Entry 9BTH (electron microscopy, 4.20 A resolution (low resolution: residue-level contacts below are approximate; hydrogen-bond / salt-bridge calls are withheld)); this record covers chains H and F of the 8 polymer chains in the assembly.

== Chain H ==
Protein: Heavy
Source organism: Macaca mulatta
Sequence (244 residues; numbered 1 to 225 plus 19 insertion-coded residues; the number before each row is that of its first residue; a row labelled like 35A-35B holds insertion residues (35A, then the next letters in order)):
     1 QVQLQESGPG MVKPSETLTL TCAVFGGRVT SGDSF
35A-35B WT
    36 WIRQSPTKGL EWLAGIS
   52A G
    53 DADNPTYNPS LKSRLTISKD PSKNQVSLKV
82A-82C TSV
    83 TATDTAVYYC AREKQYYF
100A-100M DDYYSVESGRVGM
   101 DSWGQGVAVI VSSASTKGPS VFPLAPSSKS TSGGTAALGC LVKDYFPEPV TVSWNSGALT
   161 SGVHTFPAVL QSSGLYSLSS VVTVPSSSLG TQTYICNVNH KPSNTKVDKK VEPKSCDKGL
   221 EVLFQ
Unresolved in the structure: 114-225
Disulfides: Cys22-Cys92
Modified / non-standard residues: Tyr100C (O-sulfo-L-tyrosine; TYS)
Reported in the primary citation:
  - post-translational modification sites: Tyr100C

== Chain F ==
Protein: Envelope glycoprotein gp120
Source organism: Human immunodeficiency virus 1
UniProtKB: A0A0N9FF17 (A0A0N9FF17_9HIV1); the construct lacks a stretch of the UniProt sequence and is renumbered around it, so the offset changes along the chain: 33-136 = UniProt 29-132; 144-185 = UniProt 133-174; 187-309 = UniProt 179-301; 312-321 = UniProt 302-311; 4 more segments
Sequence (471 residues; numbered 33 to 513 plus 13 insertion-coded residues; 23 numbers in that range are skipped by the numbering (no residue carries them; nothing is unmodelled there); the number before each row is that of its first residue; a row labelled like 185A-185D holds insertion residues (185A, then the next letters in order)):
    33 GLWVTVYYGV PVWREAKTTL FCASDAKSYE KEVHNVWATH ACVPTDPNPQ ELVLENVTEN
    93 FNMWKNDMVD QMHEDIISLW DQSLKPCVKL TPLCVTLNCS DAKV
   144 NATYKGTREE IKNCSFNATT ELRDKKRREY ALFYRLDIVP LS
185A-185D GEGN
   187 NNSEYRLINC NTSVITQICP KVTFDPIPIH YCAPAGYAIL KCNNKTFNGT GPCNNVSTVQ
   247 CTHGIKPVVS TQLLLNGSLA EEEIIIRSEN LTDNVKTIIV HLNESVEITC TRPNNMTRKS
   307 VRI
   312 GPGQTFYALG
  321A D
   322 IIGDIRQPHC NISEIKWEKT LQRVSEKLRE HF
   356 NKTIIFNQSS GGDLEITTHS FNCGGEFFYC NTSDLFFNKT FNE
398A-398H TYSTGSNS
   402 T
   406 NST
   414 ITLPCRIKQI INMWQEVGRA MYAPPIAGNI TCKSNITGLL LTRDGGGNNS TKETFRPGGG
   474 NMRDNWRSEL YKYKVVEVKP LGIAPTECNR TVVQRRRRRR
Unresolved in the structure: 59-63, 144-151, 185A-185D, 398A-398H, 458-463, 505-513
Disulfides: Cys54-Cys74, Cys119-Cys205, Cys126-Cys196, Cys131-Cys157, Cys218-Cys247, Cys228-Cys239, Cys296-Cys331, Cys378-Cys445, Cys385-Cys418
Covalent attachments: N-acetylglucosamine (NAG) linked to Asn88, Asn156, Asn160, Asn197, Asn230, Asn234, Asn241, Asn262, Asn276, Asn289, Asn301, Asn332, Asn356, Asn362, Asn386, Asn393, Asn442, Asn448, Asn502; glycan linked to Asn130
Differences from the reference sequence: conflict Ile204 (Ala196 in A0A0N9FF17), Met302 (Asn294 in A0A0N9FF17), Leu320 (Thr310 in A0A0N9FF17), Pro329 (Ala320 in A0A0N9FF17), Pro437 (Ser423 in A0A0N9FF17), Asn442 (Glu428 in A0A0N9FF17), Cys501 (Ala487 in A0A0N9FF17), Asn502 (Arg488 in A0A0N9FF17), Thr504 (Arg490 in A0A0N9FF17), Arg508 (Lys494 in A0A0N9FF17), Arg509 (Glu495 in A0A0N9FF17), Arg510 (Lys496 in A0A0N9FF17); expression tag (512-513)

== Interface between chain H and chain F ==
Residue-residue contacts (6):
  Arg28(H) - Leu184(F)
  Arg28(H) - Asn188(F)
  Arg28(H) - Glu190(F)
  Asp100B(H) - Thr162(F)
  Asp100B(H) - Arg166(F)
  Glu100G(H) - Lys169(F)
Other interface residues (no listed pair), chain H (5 interface residues in all): Phe100, Tyr100C
Other interface residues (no listed pair), chain F (8 interface residues in all): Lys121, Val127
From the paper, about this interface:
  - pairs named by the authors: Glu100G(H)-Lys169(F) (salt bridge)

== Overview ==
Chain H and chain F form an interface of 5 and 8 residues respectively. The paper describes a salt bridge
between Glu100G(H) and Lys169(F). N-acetylglucosamine is covalently linked to Asn88(F), Asn156(F), Asn160(F),
Asn197(F), Asn230(F) and Asn234(F) and 13 more. From the paper: a modification site at Tyr100C(H).
Here chain H is Heavy (Macaca mulatta) and chain F is Envelope glycoprotein gp120 (Human immunodeficiency
virus 1). Entry 9BTH (Rhesus Fab 42056-a.01 in complex with CAP256SU.wk34 RnS SOSIP Env) was determined by
electron microscopy together with 9BNK, 9BNM, 9BNP, 9BTI, 9BTJ, 9BTL and 9BTV from the same study.
